9D9W - chains Ab and Ef of the 42 polymer chains in the assembly; structure by electron microscopy, 3.50 A resolution.

== Chain Ab (and Ef) ==
Protein: Major capsid protein
Organism: Mycobacterium phage Bxb1
Notes: chain Ef of this document is another copy of the same molecule, construct and numbering; everything in this record applies to it too
UniProt: Q9B0A7 (Q9B0A7_BPMB1); residue numbers follow UniProt; this construct covers 1-397
Sequence (397 residues; row label = number of the first residue in the row):
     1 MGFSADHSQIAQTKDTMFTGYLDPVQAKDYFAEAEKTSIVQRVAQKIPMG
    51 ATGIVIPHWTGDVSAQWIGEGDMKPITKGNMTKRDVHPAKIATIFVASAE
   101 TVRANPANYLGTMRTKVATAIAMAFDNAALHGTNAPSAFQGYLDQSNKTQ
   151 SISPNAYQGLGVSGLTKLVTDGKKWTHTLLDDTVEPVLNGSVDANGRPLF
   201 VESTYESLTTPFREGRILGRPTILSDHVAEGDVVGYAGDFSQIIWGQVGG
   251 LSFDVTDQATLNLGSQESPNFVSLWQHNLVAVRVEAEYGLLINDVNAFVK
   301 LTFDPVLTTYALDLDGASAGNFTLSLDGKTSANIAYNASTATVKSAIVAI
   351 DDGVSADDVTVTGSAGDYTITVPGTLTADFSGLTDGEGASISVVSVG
Not modelled in the structure: 1

== Chain Ab / chain Ef interface ==
Residue-residue contacts - 46 pairs, chain Ab then chain Ef:
  Phe3(Ab) - Leu263(Ef)  hydrophobic
  Phe3(Ab) - Val272(Ef)  hydrophobic
  Gln9(Ab) - Val96(Ef)
  Gln9(Ab) - Leu263(Ef)  hydrogen bond (side chain-backbone)
  Ile10(Ab) - Val96(Ef)
  Ile10(Ab) - Ser98(Ef)
  Ile10(Ab) - Leu263(Ef)  hydrophobic
  Ile10(Ab) - Leu279(Ef)  hydrophobic
  Ala11(Ab) - Val96(Ef)  hydrogen bond (backbone-backbone)
  Ala11(Ab) - Ala97(Ef)
  Ala11(Ab) - Ser98(Ef)  hydrogen bond (backbone-backbone)
  Ala11(Ab) - Thr101(Ef)
  Ala11(Ab) - Tyr109(Ef)  hydrophobic
  Gln12(Ab) - Ser98(Ef)
  Gln12(Ab) - Thr101(Ef)
  Thr13(Ab) - Glu100(Ef)  hydrogen bond
  Thr13(Ab) - Thr101(Ef)  hydrogen bond (backbone-side chain)
  Met17(Ab) - Tyr109(Ef)  hydrophobic
  Phe18(Ab) - Pro106(Ef)  hydrophobic
  Tyr21(Ab) - Gln26(Ef)
  Tyr21(Ab) - Pro106(Ef)  hydrophobic
  Tyr21(Ab) - Ala107(Ef)
  Leu22(Ab) - Ala104(Ef)  hydrophobic
  Gln26(Ab) - Gly20(Ef)  hydrogen bond (side chain-backbone)
  Gln26(Ab) - Tyr21(Ef)
  Val96(Ab) - Ile10(Ef)
  Val96(Ab) - Ala11(Ef)  hydrogen bond (backbone-backbone)
  Ala97(Ab) - Ala11(Ef)
  Ser98(Ab) - Ala11(Ef)  hydrogen bond (backbone-backbone)
  Ser98(Ab) - Gln12(Ef)
  Ser98(Ab) - Thr13(Ef)
  Glu100(Ab) - Thr13(Ef)
  Thr101(Ab) - Ala11(Ef)
  Thr101(Ab) - Gln12(Ef)
  Thr101(Ab) - Thr13(Ef)  hydrogen bond (side chain-backbone)
  Ala104(Ab) - Leu22(Ef)  hydrophobic
  Pro106(Ab) - Phe18(Ef)  hydrophobic
  Pro106(Ab) - Leu22(Ef)  hydrophobic
  Ala107(Ab) - Tyr21(Ef)
  Tyr109(Ab) - Ala11(Ef)  hydrophobic
  Tyr109(Ab) - Phe18(Ef)  hydrophobic
  Leu263(Ab) - Phe3(Ef)  hydrophobic
  Leu263(Ab) - Gln9(Ef)  hydrogen bond (backbone-side chain)
  Val272(Ab) - Phe3(Ef)  hydrophobic
  His277(Ab) - Phe3(Ef)
  Leu279(Ab) - Ile10(Ef)  hydrophobic
Interface residues without a listed pair, chain Ab (25 interface residues in all): Gly20
Interface residues without a listed pair, chain Ef (25 interface residues in all): Met17, His277

== In short ==
The chain Ab/chain Ef interface involves 25 residues from each chain; the contacts include 10 hydrogen bonds.
Polar contacts include Gln9(Ab)-Leu263(Ef), Thr13(Ab)-Glu100(Ef) and Thr13(Ab)-Thr101(Ef).
Chain Ab and chain Ef are both Major capsid protein (Mycobacterium phage Bxb1); the structure,
Mycobacteriophage Bxb1 C1 Capsid and Portal - Composite map and model, was determined by electron microscopy,
deposited together with 9D93, 9D94, 9D9L and 9D9X.
